Entry 4NUJ (X-ray diffraction, 1.83 A resolution); this record covers chains A and B.

[Chain A]
Protein: PGT152 light chain
Organism: Homo sapiens
Notes: engineered mutation(s): N107K
UniProtKB: Q8TCD0 (Q8TCD0_HUMAN); residues 107-214 here correspond to UniProt positions 132-239 (UniProt number = residue number + 25)
Chain sequence (219 residues; each row starts with the number of its first residue; a row labelled like 27A-27E holds insertion residues (27A, then the next letters in order)):
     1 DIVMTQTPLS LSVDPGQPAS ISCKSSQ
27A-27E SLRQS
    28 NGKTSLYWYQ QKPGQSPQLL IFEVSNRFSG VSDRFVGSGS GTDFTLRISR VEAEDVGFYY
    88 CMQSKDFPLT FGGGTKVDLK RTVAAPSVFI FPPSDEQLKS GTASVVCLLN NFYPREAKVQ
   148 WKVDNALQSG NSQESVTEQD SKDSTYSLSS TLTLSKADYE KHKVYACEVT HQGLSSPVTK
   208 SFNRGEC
Unresolved in the structure: 214
Cystine bridges: Cys23-Cys88, Cys134-Cys194

[Chain B]
Protein: PGT152 heavy chain
Organism: Homo sapiens
UniProtKB: Q6N089 (Q6N089_HUMAN); residues 101-218 here correspond to UniProt positions 130-247 (UniProt number = residue number + 29)
Chain sequence (240 residues; each row starts with the number of its first residue; a row labelled like 82A-82C holds insertion residues (82A, then the next letters in order)):
     1 RVQLVESGGG VVQPGKSVRL SCVVSDFPFS KYPMYWVRQA PGKGLEWVAA IS
   52A A
    53 DAWHVVYSGS VQGRFLVSRD NSKNILYLEM
82A-82C NTL
    83 KIEDTAVYRC ARMFQESG
100A-100R PPRFDSWSGRNYYYYSGM
   101 DVWGQGTTVT VSSASTKGPS VFPLAPSSKS TSGGTAALGC LVKDYFPEPV TVSWNSGALT
   161 SGVHTFPAVL QSSGLYSLSS VVTVPSSSLG TQTYICNVNH KPSNTKVDKR VEPKSCDK
Unresolved in the structure: 100C-100J, 215-218
Cystine bridges: Cys22-Cys92, Cys140-Cys196

[Chain A / chain B interface]
Contacting residue pairs - 72 pairs, chain A then chain B:
  Gln27D(A) with Tyr100N(B), hydrogen bond
  Asn28(A) with Tyr100N(B)
  Tyr34(A) with Phe96(B); Ser100P(B); Gly100Q(B), hydrogen bond (side chain-backbone)
  Tyr36(A) with Gly100Q(B); Met100R(B), hydrogen bond (side chain-backbone); Trp103(B)
  Gln38(A) with Gln39(B), hydrogen bond; Arg91(B)
  Gly41(A) with Gln105(B)
  Gln42(A) with Arg91(B)
  Ser43(A) with Arg91(B), hydrogen bond; Gly104(B), hydrogen bond (side chain-backbone); Gln105(B)
  Pro44(A) with Leu45(B), hydrophobic; Arg91(B); Trp103(B)
  Leu46(A) with Met100R(B); Asp101(B)
  Phe49(A) with Phe96(B), hydrophobic
  Phe55(A) with Asp101(B)
  Tyr87(A) with Gln39(B); Lys43(B); Gly44(B); Leu45(B), hydrophobic
  Met89(A) with Gly100Q(B); Met100R(B), hydrophobic
  Ser91(A) with Tyr100O(B); Ser100P(B); Gly100Q(B)
  Phe94(A) with Trp47(B), hydrophobic; Val58(B), hydrophobic; Tyr100O(B), hydrophobic
  Pro95(A) with Trp47(B), hydrophobic
  Leu96(A) with Tyr35(B), hydrophobic; Trp47(B)
  Phe98(A) with Leu45(B)
  Phe116(A) with Thr135(B); Ala136(B); Ala137(B), hydrophobic
  Phe118(A) with Leu124(B); Ala125(B); Ala137(B)
  Pro119(A) with Ser127(B)
  Ser121(A) with Phe122(B); Pro123(B)
  Asp122(A) with Lys214(B)
  Glu123(A) with Pro123(B)
  Gln124(A) with Phe122(B); Lys143(B)
  Ser131(A) with Leu141(B); Lys143(B)
  Val133(A) with Leu124(B), hydrophobic
  Leu135(A) with Phe166(B), hydrophobic; Val181(B), hydrophobic
  Asn137(A) with His164(B); Thr183(B)
  Asn138(A) with His164(B), hydrogen bond
  Gln160(A) with Val169(B); Leu170(B), hydrogen bond (side chain-backbone); Gln171(B)
  Glu161(A) with Val169(B)
  Ser162(A) with Phe166(B); Pro167(B), hydrogen bond (side chain-backbone)
  Val163(A) with Pro167(B)
  Thr164(A) with Phe166(B)
  Ser174(A) with His164(B), hydrogen bond; Phe166(B)
  Leu175(A) with Phe166(B)
  Ser176(A) with Phe166(B)
  Glu213(A) with Ser128(B), hydrogen bond (backbone-side chain)
Interface residues without a listed pair, chain A (44 interface residues in all): Glu50, Ser127, Thr129, Asp167
Interface residues without a listed pair, chain B (46 interface residues in all): Val37, Glu46, Ala50, Gln97, Leu138, Thr165, Ser179, Lys209

[Overview]
44 residues of chain A and 46 residues of chain B are in contact; the contacts include 11 hydrogen bonds.
Polar contacts include Gln27D(A)-Tyr100N(B), Tyr34(A)-Gly100Q(B) and Tyr36(A)-Met100R(B).
Chain A is PGT152 light chain and chain B is PGT152 heavy chain, both from Homo sapiens; the structure,
Crystal structure of HIV-1 broadly neutralizing antibody PGT152, was determined by X-ray diffraction (same
publication as 4NUG).
